Entry 8FN4 (electron microscopy, 3.70 A resolution); this record covers chains 2 and 3 of the 6 polymer chains in the assembly.

Chain 2:
Name: RNA-editing substrate-binding complex protein 2 (RESC2)
Organism: Trypanosoma brucei
UniProt: B6SBL9 (B6SBL9_9TRYP); numbering as in UniProt (aligned over 1-492)
Sequence (492 residues; each row starts with the number of its first residue):
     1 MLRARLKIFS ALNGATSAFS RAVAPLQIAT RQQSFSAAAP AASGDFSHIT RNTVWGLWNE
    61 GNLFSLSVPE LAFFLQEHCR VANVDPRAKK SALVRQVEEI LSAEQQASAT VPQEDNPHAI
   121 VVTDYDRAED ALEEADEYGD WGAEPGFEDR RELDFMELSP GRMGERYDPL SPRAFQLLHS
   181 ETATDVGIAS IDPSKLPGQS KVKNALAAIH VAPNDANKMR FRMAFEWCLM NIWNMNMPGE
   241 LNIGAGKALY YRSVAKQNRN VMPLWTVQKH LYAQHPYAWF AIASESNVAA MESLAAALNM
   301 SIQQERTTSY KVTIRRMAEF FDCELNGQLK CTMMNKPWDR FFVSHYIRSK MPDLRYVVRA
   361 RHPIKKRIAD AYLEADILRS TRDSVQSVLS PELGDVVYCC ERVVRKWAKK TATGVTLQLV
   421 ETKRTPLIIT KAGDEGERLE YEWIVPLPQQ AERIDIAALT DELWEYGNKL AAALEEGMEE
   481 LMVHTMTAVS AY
Not modelled in the structure: 1-44, 126-136, 149-170, 255-262, 317-318, 375-396, 429-436, 475-492
From the paper describing this entry:
  - mutagenesis - E240A/N242A: unchanged growth
  - mutagenesis - K311A, R402A/K406A, R424A: decreased growth

Chain 3:
Name: RNA-editing substrate-binding complex protein 3 (RESC3)
Organism: Trypanosoma brucei
UniProt: Q381A0 (Q381A0_TRYB2); residues 1-482 here correspond to UniProt positions 111-592 (UniProt number = residue number + 110)
Sequence (482 residues; each row starts with the number of its first residue):
     1 MSNPFEKVAR GIAFKMRSKV HKQGYSNTVM AQQARRLSPT GLLAMERLTE LTALQQRHQC
    61 TFDPALRSKA TQILRTLPLL SIDEDPYFTH TQRALRLAAY FGAVDLPVTY ALINQHTKNA
   121 FMLDAFSMAS FFYTLAKLKH PQTKEIVGIL LPRLREVAPE LIAREAVHIL RLLCSIQMAD
   181 AQLVKVVTET VVATAADVPL RDARQCAFIL SETFPEEAQR ILGAVEHRLC DDIDMNADAN
   241 EVKTTILDVC RVVSATCKGP RRLLNSVARR SMELLPQLTP LDVAFVLKAF HLSSYRHLRL
   301 LRVLSSSLAA SFPTSNVTKE HGLAASIVVQ SLAHFYLSGC EEVVVTLVNA SVNVLEGLNL
   361 ALTLLACVRL RCVSPGVDPA VDALCSGAPM RRYVHNAHSM QVTSRILYGL AHAGRCRSDE
   421 EVAIVLPLLK SVVRTPGALR DDCRGFLLDA VTALGADGEC SNDALQEQVR KVYERLSQDG
   481 GK
Not modelled in the structure: 1-2

How chain 2 and chain 3 interact:
Pairs across the interface (8):
  Asn52(2) - Arg17(3)  hydrogen bond
  Trp55(2) - Ser18(3)
  Glu104(2) - Arg10(3)  salt bridge
  Gln106(2) - Lys7(3)  hydrogen bond (backbone-side chain)
  Gln106(2) - Arg10(3)
  Ala109(2) - Lys15(3)  hydrogen bond (backbone-side chain)
  Pro145(2) - Tyr25(3)  hydrophobic
  Gly146(2) - Tyr25(3)
Interface residues without a listed pair, chain 2 (12 interface residues in all): Thr110, Val111, Trp141, Ala143, Glu144
Interface residues without a listed pair, chain 3 (7 interface residues in all): Met16

Overview:
12 residues of chain 2 face 7 of chain 3 across their interface, with 3 hydrogen bonds and 1 salt bridge.
Polar contacts include Glu104(2)-Arg10(3), Asn52(2)-Arg17(3) and Gln106(2)-Lys7(3). From the paper: K311A,
R402A/K406A and R424A of chain 2 reduce growth; E240A/N242A of chain 2 leave growth unchanged.
Chain 2 is RNA-editing substrate-binding complex protein 2 (RESC2) and chain 3 is RNA-editing
substrate-binding complex protein 3 (RESC3), both from Trypanosoma brucei; the structure, Cryo-EM structure of
RNase-treated RESC-A in trypanosomal RNA editing, was determined by electron microscopy (same publication as
8FN6, 8FNC, 8FNF, 8FNI and 8FNK).
